1BZH - chains A and I; structure by X-ray diffraction, 2.10 A resolution.

# Chain A
Molecule: Protein (protein-tyrosine-phosphatase 1B)
From: Homo sapiens
Notes: EC 3.1.3.48; fragment: catalytic domain
UniProt: P18031 (PTN1_HUMAN); numbering as in UniProt (aligned over 1-298)
Sequence (298 residues; each row starts with the number of its first residue):
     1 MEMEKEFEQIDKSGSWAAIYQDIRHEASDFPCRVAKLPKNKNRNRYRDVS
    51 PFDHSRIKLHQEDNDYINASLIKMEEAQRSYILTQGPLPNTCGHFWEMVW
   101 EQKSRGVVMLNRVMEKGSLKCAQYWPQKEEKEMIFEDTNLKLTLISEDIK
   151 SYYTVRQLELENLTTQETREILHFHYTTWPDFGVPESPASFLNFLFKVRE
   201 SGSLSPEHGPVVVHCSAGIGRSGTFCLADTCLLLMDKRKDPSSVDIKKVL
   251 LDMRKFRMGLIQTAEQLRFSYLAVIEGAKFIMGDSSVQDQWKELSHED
Not modelled in the structure: 1
Sequence notes: conflict D252 (Glu in P18031), E265 (Asp in P18031)

# Chain I
Molecule: Protein (protein-tyrosine-phosphatase 1B inhibitor)
From: Homo sapiens
Sequence (7 residues; numbered 401 to 407; the number before each row is that of its first residue):
   401 DADEYLX
Modified residues: Y405 (fluoromalonyl tyrosine; FLT); AEA ((2-amino-2-carbamoyl-ethylsulfanyl)-acetic acid) at position 407
Glycans and other covalent adducts: covalent link D401-AEA_407

# Chain A / chain I interface
Residue-residue contacts - 20 pairs, chain A then chain I:
  R45(A) - E404(I)
  Y46(A) - D403(I)
  Y46(A) - E404(I)
  Y46(A) - Y405(I)
  R47(A) - A402(I)
  R47(A) - D403(I)
  R47(A) - E404(I)  salt bridge
  D48(A) - E404(I)
  D48(A) - Y405(I)  hydrogen bond (side chain-backbone)
  D48(A) - L406(I)  hydrogen bond (side chain-backbone)
  C215(A) - Y405(I)
  S216(A) - Y405(I)
  A217(A) - Y405(I)
  G218(A) - Y405(I)
  I219(A) - Y405(I)
  G220(A) - Y405(I)
  R221(A) - Y405(I)
  Q262(A) - Y405(I)
  Q262(A) - L406(I)
  Q266(A) - Y405(I)
Interface residues without a listed pair, chain A (15 interface residues in all): R24, V49

# Summary
15 residues of chain A and 5 residues of chain I are in contact, with 2 hydrogen bonds and 1 salt bridge.
Polar contacts include R47(A)-E404(I), D48(A)-Y405(I) and D48(A)-L406(I).
Here chain A is Protein (protein-tyrosine-phosphatase 1B) and chain I is Protein (protein-tyrosine-phosphatase
1B inhibitor), both from Homo sapiens. Entry 1BZH (Cyclic peptide inhibitor of human PTP1B) was determined by
X-ray diffraction together with 1BZC and 1BZJ from the same study.
